Entry 4OIW (X-ray diffraction, 2.44 A resolution); this record covers chains A and B of the 6 polymer chains in the assembly.

== Chain A (and B) ==
Name: Probable M18 family aminopeptidase 2
From: Pseudomonas aeruginosa
Notes: EC 3.4.11.-; chain B of this document is another copy of the same molecule, construct and numbering; everything in this record applies to it too
Reference sequence: Q9HYZ3 (APEB_PSEAE); residues 1-429 here = UniProt positions 1-429
Sequence (431 residues; each row starts with the number of its first residue; numbers below 1 keep their minus sign (Gly-1 is residue -1)):
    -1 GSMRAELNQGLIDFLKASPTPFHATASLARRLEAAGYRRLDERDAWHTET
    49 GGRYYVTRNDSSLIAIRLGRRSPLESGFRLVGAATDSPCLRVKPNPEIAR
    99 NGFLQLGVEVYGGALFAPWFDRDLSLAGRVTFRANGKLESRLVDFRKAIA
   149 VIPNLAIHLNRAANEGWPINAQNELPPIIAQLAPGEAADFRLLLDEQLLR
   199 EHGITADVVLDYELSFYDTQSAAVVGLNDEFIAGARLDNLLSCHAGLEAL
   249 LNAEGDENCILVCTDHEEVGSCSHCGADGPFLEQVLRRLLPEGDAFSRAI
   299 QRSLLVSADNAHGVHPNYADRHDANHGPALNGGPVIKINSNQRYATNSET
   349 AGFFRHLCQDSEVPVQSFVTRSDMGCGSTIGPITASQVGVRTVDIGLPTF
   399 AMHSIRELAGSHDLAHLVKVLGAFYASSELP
Unresolved in the structure: -1 to 0, 268-276, 373-384
Differences from the reference sequence: expression tag (-1 to 0); engineered mutation Ala82 (His in Q9HYZ3)
Ion coordination: Zn2+: Asp236, Glu266, His401

== How chain A and chain B interact ==
Contacting residue pairs (78; chain A residue first):
  Glu40(A) - Arg296(B)
  Glu40(A) - Gln299(B)
  Arg41(A) - Arg296(B)  hydrogen bond (backbone-side chain)
  Arg41(A) - Gln299(B)  hydrogen bond (side chain-backbone)
  Arg41(A) - Arg300(B)  hydrogen bond (backbone-side chain)
  Arg41(A) - Arg389(B)
  Arg41(A) - Pro429(B)  hydrogen bond (side chain-backbone)
  Asp42(A) - Arg296(B)
  Ala43(A) - Asp292(B)
  Ala43(A) - Arg296(B)
  Trp44(A) - Asp292(B)
  Arg56(A) - Gln299(B)
  Arg56(A) - Tyr342(B)  hydrogen bond
  Arg56(A) - Gly387(B)
  Asn57(A) - Asn345(B)  hydrogen bond
  Ser60(A) - Arg341(B)  hydrogen bond
  Arg89(A) - Ser338(B)
  Lys91(A) - Asp321(B)  salt bridge
  Lys91(A) - His324(B)
  Lys91(A) - Val367(B)
  Lys91(A) - Thr368(B)
  Lys91(A) - Ser370(B)  hydrogen bond
  Pro92(A) - His324(B)
  Pro92(A) - Ile336(B)  hydrophobic
  Pro92(A) - Ser365(B)
  Pro92(A) - Val367(B)
  Asn93(A) - Asn323(B)  hydrogen bond (backbone-side chain)
  Asn93(A) - His324(B)  hydrogen bond (backbone-side chain)
  Asn93(A) - Ser365(B)
  Pro94(A) - Asn323(B)
  Glu95(A) - Asn323(B)  hydrogen bond (backbone-side chain)
  Ile96(A) - Asn323(B)
  Val106(A) - Ser370(B)  hydrogen bond (backbone-side chain)
  Glu107(A) - Ile336(B)
  Glu107(A) - Asn337(B)
  Glu107(A) - Ser338(B)  hydrogen bond (side chain-backbone)
  Glu107(A) - Ser370(B)
  Val108(A) - Asn339(B)  hydrogen bond (backbone-side chain)
  Tyr109(A) - Ser338(B)
  Tyr109(A) - Asn339(B)
  Gly110(A) - Asn339(B)  hydrogen bond (backbone-side chain)
  Arg127(A) - Asn345(B)
  Arg127(A) - Ser346(B)  hydrogen bond
  Arg127(A) - Glu347(B)  salt bridge
  Thr129(A) - Ser346(B)  hydrogen bond
  Thr129(A) - Glu347(B)
  Arg131(A) - His354(B)  hydrogen bond
  Leu136(A) - Glu347(B)
  Leu136(A) - Phe351(B)
  Ser138(A) - Glu347(B)  hydrogen bond
  Asn168(A) - Asp371(B)  hydrogen bond
  Ala169(A) - Ser370(B)
  Gln170(A) - Asp321(B)  hydrogen bond
  Gln170(A) - Arg369(B)
  Gln170(A) - Ser370(B)  hydrogen bond (side chain-backbone)
  Gln170(A) - Asp371(B)
  Leu208(A) - Gly350(B)
  Leu208(A) - Arg353(B)  hydrogen bond (backbone-side chain)
  Leu208(A) - Gln357(B)
  Asp209(A) - Ser346(B)
  Asp209(A) - Ala349(B)
  Asp209(A) - Gly350(B)
  Asp209(A) - Arg353(B)  salt bridge
  Tyr210(A) - Ser346(B)
  Glu211(A) - Asn345(B)
  Glu211(A) - Ser346(B)  hydrogen bond (side chain-backbone)
  His264(A) - Gln340(B)
  His264(A) - Arg341(B)
  Val267(A) - Asn339(B)
  Val267(A) - Gln340(B)
  Pro278(A) - Tyr342(B)  hydrophobic
  Gln282(A) - Ser295(B)  hydrogen bond
  Gln282(A) - Val386(B)  hydrogen bond (side chain-backbone)
  Arg286(A) - Asp292(B)
  Arg286(A) - Ser295(B)
  Arg286(A) - Arg296(B)
  Glu290(A) - Glu290(B)
  Glu290(A) - Gly291(B)  hydrogen bond (side chain-backbone)
Other interface residues (no listed pair), chain A (41 interface residues in all): Asn171, Arg189, Phe279
Other interface residues (no listed pair), chain B (37 interface residues in all): Gln385

== Summary ==
41 residues of chain A face 37 of chain B across their interface, with 27 hydrogen bonds and 3 salt bridges.
Polar contacts include Lys91(A)-Asp321(B), Arg127(A)-Glu347(B) and Asp209(A)-Arg353(B). Asp236(A), Glu266(A)
and His401(A) coordinate Zn2+.
Both chains are Probable M18 family aminopeptidase 2 (Pseudomonas aeruginosa). Entry 4OIW (Structural and
kinetic bases for the metal preference of the M18 aminopeptidase from Pseudomonas aeruginosa) was determined
by X-ray diffraction, deposited together with 3WT4, 4NJQ, 4NJR and 4OID.
